Entry 8FF3 (electron microscopy, 3.09 A resolution); this record covers chains C and c of the 6 polymer chains in the assembly.

== Chain C (and c) ==
Name: Amyloid-beta precursor protein
Notes: chain c of this document is another copy of the same molecule, construct and numbering; everything in this record applies to it too
UniProt: P05067 (A4_HUMAN), isoform P05067-8; residues 1-40 here correspond to UniProt positions 653-692 (UniProt number = residue number + 652)
Amino-acid sequence (40 residues; row label = number of the first residue in the row):
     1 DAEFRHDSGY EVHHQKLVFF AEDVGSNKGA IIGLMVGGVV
Unresolved in the structure: 1-14, 40

== Interface between chain C and chain c ==
Contacting residue pairs (9):
  Leu-17(C) / Val-39(c)  hydrophobic
  Phe-19(C) / Leu-34(c)
  Phe-19(C) / Val-36(c)  hydrophobic
  Ala-21(C) / Gly-33(c)
  Val-24(C) / Ile-32(c)
  Gly-33(C) / Val-24(c)
  Leu-34(C) / Phe-20(c)
  Val-36(C) / Phe-19(c)  hydrophobic
  Val-39(C) / Leu-17(c)  hydrophobic
Interface residues without a listed pair, chain C (10 interface residues in all): Ile-31, Ile-32
Interface residues without a listed pair, chain c (12 interface residues in all): Ala-21, Gly-25, Ile-31

== Summary ==
10 residues of chain C face 12 of chain c across their interface.
Chain C and chain c are both Amyloid-beta precursor protein; the structure, Amyloid-beta (1-40) fibrils
derived from familial Dutch-type CAA patient (population B), was determined by electron microscopy (same
publication as 8FF2).
